Entry 9ECN (X-ray diffraction, 2.00 A resolution); this record covers chains B and C of the 6 polymer chains in the assembly.

[Chain B]
Molecule: Methyl-coenzyme M reductase subunit alpha
Organism: Methanosarcina acetivorans C2A
Notes: EC 2.8.4.1
Reference sequence: Q8THH1 (MCRA_METAC); residues 1001-1570 here correspond to UniProt positions 1-570 (UniProt number = residue number - 1000)
Amino-acid sequence (570 residues; numbered 1001 to 1570; the number before each row is that of its first residue):
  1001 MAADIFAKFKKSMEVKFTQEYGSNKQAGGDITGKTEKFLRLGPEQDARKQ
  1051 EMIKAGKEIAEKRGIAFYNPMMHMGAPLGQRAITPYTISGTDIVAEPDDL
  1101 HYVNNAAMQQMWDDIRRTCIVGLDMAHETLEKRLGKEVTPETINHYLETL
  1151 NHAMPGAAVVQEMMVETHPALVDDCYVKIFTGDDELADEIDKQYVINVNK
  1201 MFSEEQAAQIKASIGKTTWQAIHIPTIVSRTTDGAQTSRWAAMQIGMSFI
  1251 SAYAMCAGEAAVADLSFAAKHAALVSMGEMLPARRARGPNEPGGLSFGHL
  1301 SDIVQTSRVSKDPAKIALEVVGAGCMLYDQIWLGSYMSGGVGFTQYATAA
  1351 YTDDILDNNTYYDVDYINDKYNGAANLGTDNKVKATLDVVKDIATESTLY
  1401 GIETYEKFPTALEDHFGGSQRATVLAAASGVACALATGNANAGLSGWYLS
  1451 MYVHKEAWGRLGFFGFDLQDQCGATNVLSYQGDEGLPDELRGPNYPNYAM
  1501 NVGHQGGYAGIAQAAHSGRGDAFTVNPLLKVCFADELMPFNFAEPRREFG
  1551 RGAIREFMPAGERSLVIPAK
Disordered / not traced: 1001, 1570
Modified positions: His1271 (N1-methylated histidine; MHS); Arg1285 (5-methyl-arginine; AGM); Gln1420 (2-methyl-glutamine; MGN); Gly1465 (thioglycin; GL3); Asp1470 (didehydroaspartate; DYA); Cys1472 (S-methylcysteine; SMC)
Bound ions: factor 430 Ni near Gln1161 (its only coordinating residue here)
Small-molecule neighbours:
  - factor 430 (F43), molecule 1: Ala1157, Ala1158, Val1159, Val1160, Gln1161, Met1164, Val1165, Met1243, Gln1244, Met1247, Ile1250, Ala1257, Gly1258
  - factor 430 (F43), molecule 2: Gly1339, Gly1340, Val1341, Gly1342, Phe1343, Thr1344, Gln1345, Tyr1346, Phe1416, Gly1417, Gly1418, Gln1420, Gly1462, Phe1463
  - SHT (O-phosphono-N-{(2E)-7-[(2-sulfoethyl)dithio]hept-2-enoyl}-L-threonine): Arg1284, Arg1285, Leu1333, Met1337, Ser1338, Phe1343, Tyr1346, Phe1463, Ala1499, Met1500, Asn1501, Val1502
  - Coenzyme B (TP7): Arg1239, Lys1270, His1271

[Chain C]
Molecule: Methyl-coenzyme M reductase subunit beta
Organism: Methanosarcina acetivorans C2A
Reference sequence: Q8THG7 (Q8THG7_METAC); residues 2001-2434 here correspond to UniProt positions 1-434 (UniProt number = residue number - 2000)
Amino-acid sequence (434 residues; numbered 2001 to 2434; the number before each row is that of its first residue):
  2001 MSDTVDIYDDRGKLLESNVDIMSLAPTRNAAIKKIILDTKRSVAVSLAGI
  2051 QGALASGKMGGKGRQILGRGLNYDLVGNADAIAENVKNLVQVDEGDDTSV
  2101 KVIKGGKSLLIQAPSSRIAAGADYMSATTVGAAAVTQTIIDMFGTDMYDA
  2151 PIAKSAVWGSYPQTMDLMGGNVQGVLSIPQNNEGLGFSLRNIMANHIAAI
  2201 TSRGAMNAAALSSIYEQSGIFEMGGAVGMFERHQLLGLACQGLNANNVVY
  2251 DIVKENGKDGTIGTVIESIVGRAVEDGVISVDKTAPSGYKFYKANDVPMW
  2301 NAYAAAGTLAATFVNCGAGRAAQNVSSTLLYFNDILEKETGLPGCDYGKV
  2351 QGVAVGFSFFSHSIYGGGGPGVFNGNHVVTRHSRGFAIPCVCAAVALDAG
  2401 TQMFTIESTSGLIGDVFGSIEEFRQPIKAVAGAL
Disordered / not traced: 2001, 2434
Small-molecule neighbours:
  - factor 430 (F43): Phe2359, Ser2363, Ile2364, Tyr2365
  - Coenzyme B (TP7): Phe2359, Phe2360, Tyr2365, Gly2366, Gly2367, His2377, Val2378, Val2379

[How chain B and chain C interact]
Pairs across the interface - 123 pairs, chain B then chain C:
  Met1125(B) - Phe2404(C)  hydrophobic
  Glu1128(B) - Met2403(C)
  Thr1129(B) - Met2403(C)
  Lys1132(B) - Gly2400(C)  hydrogen bond (side chain-backbone)
  Lys1132(B) - Gln2402(C)
  Lys1132(B) - Met2403(C)
  Arg1133(B) - Gln2323(C)  hydrogen bond
  Arg1133(B) - Thr2401(C)  hydrogen bond (side chain-backbone)
  Arg1133(B) - Gln2402(C)
  Arg1133(B) - Met2403(C)
  Gln1209(B) - Leu2067(C)
  Ser1213(B) - Lys2058(C)  hydrogen bond (backbone-side chain)
  Ser1213(B) - Gln2065(C)  hydrogen bond
  Met1243(B) - Ile2364(C)
  Met1243(B) - Tyr2365(C)  hydrophobic
  Gly1246(B) - Ile2364(C)
  Met1247(B) - Ile2364(C)  hydrophobic
  Ile1250(B) - Ile2364(C)  hydrophobic
  Gly1258(B) - His2362(C)
  Glu1259(B) - His2362(C)  hydrogen bond (backbone-backbone)
  Ala1260(B) - Gln2323(C)
  Ala1260(B) - Ser2361(C)
  Ala1260(B) - His2362(C)
  Val1262(B) - Ser2363(C)
  Val1262(B) - Ile2364(C)  hydrophobic
  Ala1263(B) - Ser2361(C)
  Ala1263(B) - His2362(C)
  Ala1263(B) - Ser2363(C)
  Ala1263(B) - Gly2368(C)
  Asp1264(B) - Gly2369(C)
  Asp1264(B) - Met2403(C)
  Asp1264(B) - Phe2404(C)
  Ser1266(B) - Ser2363(C)  hydrogen bond (side chain-backbone)
  Ser1266(B) - Ile2364(C)  hydrogen bond (side chain-backbone)
  Ser1266(B) - Tyr2365(C)
  Ser1266(B) - Gly2366(C)  hydrogen bond (side chain-backbone)
  Phe1267(B) - Gly2367(C)
  Phe1267(B) - Val2372(C)  hydrophobic
  Phe1267(B) - Phe2404(C)  hydrophobic
  Lys1270(B) - Tyr2365(C)  hydrogen bond (side chain-backbone)
  Lys1270(B) - Gly2366(C)
  His1271(B) - Lys2062(C)  hydrogen bond (backbone-side chain)
  Ala1272(B) - Lys2062(C)  hydrogen bond (backbone-side chain)
  Ala1272(B) - Phe2404(C)  hydrophobic
  Leu1274(B) - Lys2062(C)
  Val1275(B) - Lys2062(C)
  Glu1279(B) - Thr2164(C)
  Glu1279(B) - Met2168(C)
  Met1280(B) - Met2165(C)  hydrophobic
  Leu1281(B) - Met2165(C)
  Pro1282(B) - Met2165(C)
  Gly1293(B) - Gln2163(C)  hydrogen bond (backbone-side chain)
  Gly1294(B) - Gln2163(C)  hydrogen bond (backbone-side chain)
  His1299(B) - Arg2064(C)
  Ala1385(B) - Tyr2148(C)
  Thr1386(B) - Tyr2148(C)
  Leu1387(B) - Met2147(C)  hydrophobic
  Leu1387(B) - Tyr2148(C)
  Val1390(B) - Tyr2148(C)
  Gly1438(B) - Arg2069(C)
  Asn1439(B) - Arg2069(C)
  Asn1439(B) - Tyr2148(C)  hydrogen bond (side chain-backbone)
  Asn1441(B) - Pro2151(C)
  Ala1442(B) - Tyr2148(C)  hydrophobic
  Ser1445(B) - Tyr2148(C)  hydrogen bond
  Val1477(B) - Pro2151(C)
  Leu1478(B) - Met2147(C)
  Leu1478(B) - Tyr2148(C)  hydrophobic
  Leu1478(B) - Ala2150(C)
  Leu1478(B) - Pro2151(C)  hydrophobic
  Tyr1480(B) - Thr2136(C)
  Tyr1480(B) - Gln2137(C)  hydrogen bond
  Tyr1480(B) - Ile2140(C)  hydrophobic
  Tyr1480(B) - Lys2154(C)
  Gln1481(B) - Lys2154(C)
  Gly1482(B) - Lys2154(C)  hydrogen bond (backbone-side chain)
  Gly1482(B) - Trp2158(C)
  Gly1482(B) - Tyr2161(C)
  Gly1482(B) - Pro2162(C)
  Asp1483(B) - Tyr2161(C)
  Asp1483(B) - Pro2162(C)
  Gly1485(B) - Lys2154(C)  hydrogen bond (backbone-side chain)
  Gly1485(B) - Tyr2161(C)
  Gly1485(B) - Pro2162(C)
  Leu1486(B) - Pro2151(C)
  Leu1486(B) - Ser2155(C)
  Leu1486(B) - Gly2159(C)
  Leu1486(B) - Ser2160(C)
  Leu1486(B) - Tyr2161(C)
  Leu1486(B) - Pro2162(C)
  Leu1486(B) - Gln2163(C)
  Pro1487(B) - Ile2066(C)  hydrophobic
  Pro1487(B) - Pro2151(C)
  Pro1487(B) - Ile2152(C)  hydrophobic
  Pro1487(B) - Ser2155(C)
  Glu1489(B) - Ile2066(C)
  Leu1490(B) - Met2059(C)
  Leu1490(B) - Gly2060(C)
  Leu1490(B) - Arg2064(C)
  Leu1490(B) - Ser2160(C)
  Leu1490(B) - Gln2163(C)
  Gly1492(B) - Gln2163(C)  hydrogen bond (backbone-side chain)
  Pro1493(B) - Gln2163(C)
  Asn1494(B) - Pro2162(C)
  Asn1494(B) - Gln2163(C)  hydrogen bond (backbone-side chain)
  Tyr1495(B) - Pro2162(C)  hydrophobic
  Tyr1495(B) - Gln2163(C)  hydrogen bond (backbone-side chain)
  Pro1496(B) - Pro2162(C)
  His1516(B) - Leu2067(C)
  Arg1519(B) - Gly2068(C)
  Asp1521(B) - Leu2067(C)
  Phe1523(B) - Gln2065(C)
  Phe1523(B) - Leu2067(C)  hydrophobic
  Thr1524(B) - Gln2065(C)
  Val1525(B) - Gly2063(C)
  Val1525(B) - Arg2064(C)
  Val1525(B) - Gln2065(C)  hydrogen bond (backbone-backbone)
  Val1525(B) - Ile2066(C)  hydrophobic
  Asn1526(B) - Lys2062(C)  hydrogen bond (side chain-backbone)
  Asn1526(B) - Gly2063(C)
  Asn1526(B) - Arg2064(C)
  Pro1527(B) - Gly2063(C)
  Leu1528(B) - Gly2063(C)
Also at the interface, not in a pair above, chain B (74 interface residues in all): Ala1242, Ala1268, Ala1273, Leu1295, Ser1296, Ala1440, Glu1484, Arg1491, Ala1522
Also at the interface, not in a pair above, chain C (48 interface residues in all): Asp2149, Phe2360

[Summary]
74 residues of chain B and 48 residues of chain C are in contact; the contacts include 24 hydrogen bonds.
Polar pairs include Lys1132(B)-Gly2400(C), Arg1133(B)-Gln2323(C) and Arg1133(B)-Thr2401(C). One factor 430
molecule and one Coenzyme B molecule are bound between chain B and chain C.
Here chain B is Methyl-coenzyme M reductase subunit alpha and chain C is Methyl-coenzyme M reductase subunit
beta, both from Methanosarcina acetivorans C2A. Entry 9ECN (M. acetivorans MCR containing a 2-methylglutamine
modification) was determined by X-ray diffraction together with 9CCB from the same study.
